Entry 5FG9 (X-ray diffraction, 2.60 A resolution); this record covers chains I and Y of the 28 polymer chains in the assembly.

== Chain I ==
Molecule: Proteasome subunit beta type-3
From: Saccharomyces cerevisiae S288c
Notes: EC 3.4.25.1
Reference sequence: P25451 (PSB3_YEAST); residues 0-204 here correspond to UniProt positions 1-205 (UniProt number = residue number + 1)
Amino-acid sequence (205 residues; each row starts with the number of its first residue; numbering starts at 0):
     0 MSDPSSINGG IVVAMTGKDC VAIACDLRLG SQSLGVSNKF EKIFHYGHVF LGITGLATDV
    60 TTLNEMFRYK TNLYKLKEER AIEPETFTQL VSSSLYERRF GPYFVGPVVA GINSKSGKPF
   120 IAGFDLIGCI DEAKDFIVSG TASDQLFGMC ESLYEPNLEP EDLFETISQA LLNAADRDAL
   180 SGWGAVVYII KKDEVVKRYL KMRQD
Unresolved in the structure: 0
UniProt features mapped onto this chain:
  - modified residue: Ser30 (Phosphoserine)
  - cross-link: Lys69 (Glycyl lysine isopeptide (Lys-Gly) (interchain with G-Cter in ubiquitin))
Ion coordination: Mg2+ site 1: Ala174, Asp177, Ser180; Mg2+ site 2: Asp204 (shared with Ala165(Y), Asp168(Y), Ser171(Y) of chain Y)

== Chain Y ==
Molecule: Proteasome subunit beta type-5
From: Saccharomyces cerevisiae S288c
Notes: EC 3.4.25.1
Reference sequence: P30656 (PSB5_YEAST); residues 1-212 here correspond to UniProt positions 76-287 (UniProt number = residue number + 75)
Amino-acid sequence (212 residues; numbered 1 to 212; the number before each row is that of its first residue):
     1 TTTLAFRFQG GIIVAVDSRA TAGNWVASQT VKKVIEINPF LLGTMAGGAA DCQFWETWLG
    61 SQCRLHELRE KERISVAAAS KILSNLVYQY KGAGLSMGTM ICGYTRKEGP TIYYVDSDGT
   121 RLKGDIFCVG SGQTFAYGVL DSNYKWDLSV EDALYLGKRS ILAAAHRDAY SGGSVNLYHV
   181 TEDGWIYHGN HDVGELFWKV KEEEGSFNNV IG
Ion coordination: Mg2+: Ala165, Asp168, Ser171 (shared with Asp204(I) of chain I)
What the authors report for this chain:
  - catalytic residues: Asp17, Lys33
  - catalytic residues: Gly47 (proposed by the authors, not directly observed)
  - mutagenesis - T1A, T1C, T1S, D17N: decreased growth
  - mutagenesis - K33A: decreased catalytic activity
  - mutagenesis - T1S, D17N: decreased catalytic activity on Suc-LLVY-AMC
  - mutagenesis - T1C: abolished catalytic activity
  - mutagenesis - T1S: abolished growth in response to 37  degC
  - mutagenesis - T1S (3.7-fold): decreased binding to bortezomib
  - mutagenesis - T1S (1.8-fold): decreased binding to carfilzomib

== How chain I and chain Y interact ==
Pairs across the interface (43):
  Ser5(I) - Asn24(Y)
  Arg27(I) - Ala169(Y)
  Ser32(I) - Arg167(Y)
  Ser32(I) - Asp168(Y)
  Ser32(I) - Ala169(Y)  hydrogen bond (backbone-backbone)
  Ser32(I) - Tyr170(Y)
  Leu33(I) - Phe135(Y)  hydrophobic
  Leu33(I) - Arg167(Y)
  Gly34(I) - Arg167(Y)  hydrogen bond (backbone-side chain)
  Asn37(I) - Asn209(Y)
  Asn37(I) - Val210(Y)
  Lys38(I) - Asn209(Y)  hydrogen bond (side chain-backbone)
  Lys38(I) - Ile211(Y)
  Gln144(I) - Trp25(Y)
  Asp175(I) - Gln29(Y)  hydrogen bond (backbone-side chain)
  Arg176(I) - Trp25(Y)
  Arg176(I) - Val26(Y)  hydrogen bond (side chain-backbone)
  Arg176(I) - Ala27(Y)  hydrogen bond (side chain-backbone)
  Asp177(I) - Asn24(Y)
  Asp177(I) - Val26(Y)
  Ala178(I) - Asn24(Y)  hydrogen bond (backbone-backbone)
  Ala178(I) - Val26(Y)
  Ala178(I) - Ala169(Y)
  Ala178(I) - Tyr170(Y)  hydrophobic
  Leu179(I) - Asn24(Y)
  Leu179(I) - Ala169(Y)  hydrophobic
  Trp182(I) - His166(Y)  hydrogen bond (side chain-backbone)
  Lys200(I) - Trp198(Y)
  Lys200(I) - Gly212(Y)  hydrogen bond (side chain-backbone)
  Met201(I) - Trp198(Y)
  Arg202(I) - Gly173(Y)  hydrogen bond (side chain-backbone)
  Arg202(I) - Asp192(Y)  salt bridge
  Arg202(I) - Gly194(Y)
  Gln203(I) - His166(Y)  hydrogen bond (backbone-side chain)
  Gln203(I) - Phe197(Y)
  Gln203(I) - Trp198(Y)
  Gln203(I) - Val210(Y)
  Asp204(I) - Arg19(Y)  salt bridge
  Asp204(I) - Ala165(Y)
  Asp204(I) - Ser171(Y)
  Asp204(I) - Gly172(Y)
  Asp204(I) - Gly173(Y)  hydrogen bond (side chain-backbone)
  Asp204(I) - Val193(Y)
Interface residues without a listed pair, chain I (21 interface residues in all): Gln31, Val35
Interface residues without a listed pair, chain Y (26 interface residues in all): Ser28

== Summary ==
21 residues of chain I and 26 residues of chain Y are in contact, with 12 hydrogen bonds and 2 salt bridges.
Polar pairs include Arg202(I)-Asp192(Y), Asp204(I)-Arg19(Y) and Gly34(I)-Arg167(Y). The paper reports
catalytic residues Asp17(Y), Lys33(Y) and Gly47(Y); T1A, T1C and T1S of chain Y, among others, reduce growth;
5 substitutions were tested in all.
Here chain I is Proteasome subunit beta type-3 and chain Y is Proteasome subunit beta type-5, both from
Saccharomyces cerevisiae S288c. Entry 5FG9 (Yeast 20S proteasome beta2-T(-2)V mutant) was determined by X-ray
diffraction (same publication as 5CZ4, 5CZ5, 5CZ6, 5CZ7, 5CZ8, 5CZ9 and 16 further entries).
